PDB entry 8FGZ | X-ray diffraction, 1.61 A resolution | chain A

# Chain A
Molecule: Androgen receptor
Source organism: Homo sapiens
Reference sequence: P10275 (ANDR_HUMAN); residue numbers follow UniProt; this construct covers 663-920
Chain sequence (258 residues; numbered 663 to 920; the number before each row is that of its first residue):
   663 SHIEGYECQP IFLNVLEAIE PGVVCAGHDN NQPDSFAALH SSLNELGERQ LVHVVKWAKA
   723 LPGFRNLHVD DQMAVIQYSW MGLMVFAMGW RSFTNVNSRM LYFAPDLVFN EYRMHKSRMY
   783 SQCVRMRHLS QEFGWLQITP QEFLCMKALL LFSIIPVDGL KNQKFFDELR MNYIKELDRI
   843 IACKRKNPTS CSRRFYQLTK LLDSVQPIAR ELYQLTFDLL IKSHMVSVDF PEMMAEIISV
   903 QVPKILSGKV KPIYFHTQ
Unresolved in the structure: 663-671, 846-849, 919-920
Sequence notes: engineered mutation H702 (Leu in P10275), Y875 (His in P10275), L877 (Phe in P10275)
Small-molecule neighbours: 5-alpha-dihydrotestosterone (DHT): H702, L705, N706, L708, G709, Q712, W742, M743, M746, V747, M750, R753, F765, M781, M788, L874, L877, T878, F892, M896
Curated features (UniProtKB/Swiss-Prot):
  - binding site (17beta-hydroxy-5alpha-androstan-3-one): N706, R753, T878
  - site: K721 (Interaction with coactivator LXXL and FXXFY motifs), E898 (Interaction with coactivator FXXLF and FXXFY motifs)
  - modified residue: Y916 (Phosphotyrosine)
  - cross-link (Glycyl lysine isopeptide (Lys-Gly)): K846 (interchain with G-Cter in ubiquitin), K848 (interchain with G-Cter in ubiquitin)
  - natural variant: I665 (I665N: In AIS and PAIS), Q671 (Q671R: In prostate cancer), P672 (P672H: In PAIS), I673 (I673T: In prostate cancer), L678 (L678P: In AIS), E682 (E682K: In AIS), P683 (P683T: In PAIS), G684 (G684A: Found in prostate cancer), V685 (V685I: In AIS), C687 (C687R: In PAIS), A688 (A688V: In PAIS), G689 (G689E: In AIS), 113 further natural variant entries in UniProt
  - mutagenesis: K721 (K721A: Loss of transcription activation in the presence of androgen and of interaction with NCOA2), W742 (W742L: Strongly decreased transcription activation in the presence of androgen), K846 (K846R: Prevents ubiquitination by RNF6. Prevents AR transcriptional activation by RNF14 in absence of hormone), K848 (K848R: Partially prevents ubiquitination by RNF6), E898 (E898A/Q: Reduced transcription activation in the presence of androgen; E898K/R: Loss of transcription activation in the presence of androgen), Y916 (Y916F: Decrease in CSK-induced phosphorylation)
From the paper describing this entry:
  - mutagenesis - L702H/H875Y/F877L/T878A: increased expression in response to pruxelutamide
  - mutagenesis - L702H/H875Y/F877L/T878A: increased expression in response to enzalutamide
  - mutagenesis - W742L: increased expression in response to bicalutamide
  - mutagenesis - W742L: unchanged expression in response to pruxelutamide
  - mutagenesis - L702H/F877L, L702H: decreased expression in response to 5-alpha-dihydrotestosterone
  - mutagenesis - L702H/H875Y: increased expression in response to 5-alpha-dihydrotestosterone

# Overview
Bound to chain A: 5-alpha-dihydrotestosterone. Curated annotation (UniProt) lists 3 residues binding
17beta-hydroxy-5alpha-androstan-3-one and 6 mutagenesis sites. From the paper: L702H/F877L and L702H reduce
expression in response to 5-alpha-dihydrotestosterone; L702H/H875Y/F877L/T878A increase expression in response
to pruxelutamide; 5 substitutions were tested in all.
Chain A is Androgen receptor (Homo sapiens); the structure, Crystal structure of mutant Androgen Receptor
ligand binding domain L702H/H875Y/F877L with DHT, was determined by X-ray diffraction, deposited together with
8FGY, 8FH0, 8FH1 and 8FH2.
